PDB entry 7W3Z | electron microscopy, 3.00 A resolution | chains A and L of the 6 polymer chains in the assembly

# Chain A
Name: Maltodextrin-binding protein, Gastrin-releasing peptide receptor
Organism: Escherichia coli
UniProtKB: chimeric construct of A0A6D0N546, P30550: residues -342 to 23 from A0A6D0N546 (A0A6D0N546_ECOLX) positions 27-392 (UniProt number = residue number + 369); residues 24-341 from P30550 positions 24-341 (same numbers)
Amino-acid sequence (897 residues; numbered -383 to 513; the number before each row is that of its first residue; numbers below 1 keep their minus sign (Met-383 is residue -383)):
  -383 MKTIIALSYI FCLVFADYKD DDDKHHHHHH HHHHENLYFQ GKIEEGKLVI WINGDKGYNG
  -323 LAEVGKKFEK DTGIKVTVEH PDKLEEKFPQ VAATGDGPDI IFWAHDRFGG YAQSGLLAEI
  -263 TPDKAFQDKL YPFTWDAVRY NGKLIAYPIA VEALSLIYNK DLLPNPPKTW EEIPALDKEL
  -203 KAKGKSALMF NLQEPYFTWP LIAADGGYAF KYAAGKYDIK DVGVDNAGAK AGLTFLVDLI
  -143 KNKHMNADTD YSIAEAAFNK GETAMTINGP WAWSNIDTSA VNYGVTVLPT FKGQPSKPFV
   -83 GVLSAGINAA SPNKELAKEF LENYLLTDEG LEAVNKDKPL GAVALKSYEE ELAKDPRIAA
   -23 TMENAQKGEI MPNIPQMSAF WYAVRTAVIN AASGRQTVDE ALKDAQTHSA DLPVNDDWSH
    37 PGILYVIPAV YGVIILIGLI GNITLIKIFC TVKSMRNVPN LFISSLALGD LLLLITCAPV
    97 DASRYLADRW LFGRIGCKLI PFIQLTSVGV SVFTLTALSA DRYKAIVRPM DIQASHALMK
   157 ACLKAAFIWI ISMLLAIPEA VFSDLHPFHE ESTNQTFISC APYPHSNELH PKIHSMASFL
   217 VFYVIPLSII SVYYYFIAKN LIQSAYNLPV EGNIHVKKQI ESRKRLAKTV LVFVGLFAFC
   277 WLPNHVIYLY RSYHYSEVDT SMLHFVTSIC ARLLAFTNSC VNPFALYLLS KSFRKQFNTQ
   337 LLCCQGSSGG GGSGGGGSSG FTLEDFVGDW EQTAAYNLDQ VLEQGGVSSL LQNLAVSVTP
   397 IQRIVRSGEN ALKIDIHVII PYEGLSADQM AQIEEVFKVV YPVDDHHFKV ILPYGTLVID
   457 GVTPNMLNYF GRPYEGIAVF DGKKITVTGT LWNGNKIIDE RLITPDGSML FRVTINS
Not modelled in the structure: -383 to 36, 338-513
Differences from the reference sequence: initiating methionine (-383); expression tag (-382 to -343, 342-513); engineered mutation Ala-171 (Glu198 in A0A6D0N546), Ala-170 (Asn199 in A0A6D0N546), Ala-104 (Lys265 in A0A6D0N546), Ala157 (Ile in P30550)
Disulfides: Cys113-Cys196
Reported in the primary citation:
  - mutagenesis - C93A (12-fold), Q120A (25-fold), E175A (10-fold), W277A, N280A, H281A, Y284A, R287A (51-fold), R308A (66-fold): decreased signaling with Gastrin Releasing Peptide PRGNHWAVGHLM(NH2) (chain L)
  - conformationally variable residues (side-chain flip): Phe273, Trp277

# Chain L
Name: Gastrin Releasing Peptide PRGNHWAVGHLM(NH2)
Amino-acid sequence (13 residues; row label = number of the first residue in the row):
    16 PRGNHWAVGH LMX
Modified positions: NH2 (amino group) at position 28

# Interface between chain A and chain L
Residue-residue contacts (52; chain A residue first):
  Leu89(A) - Met27(L)  hydrophobic
  Cys93(A) - Met27(L)  hydrogen bond (side chain-backbone)
  Arg100(A) - His20(L)
  Arg100(A) - Trp21(L)
  Arg100(A) - His25(L)
  Tyr101(A) - Trp21(L)  hydrophobic
  Asp104(A) - Arg17(L)  salt bridge
  Asp104(A) - Gly18(L)
  Asp104(A) - His20(L)  hydrogen bond (backbone-side chain)
  Arg105(A) - His20(L)
  Trp106(A) - His20(L)  hydrogen bond (backbone-side chain)
  Pro117(A) - His25(L)
  Gln120(A) - Met27(L)
  Leu121(A) - Leu26(L)  hydrophobic
  Val124(A) - Met27(L)  hydrophobic
  Glu175(A) - His25(L)  salt bridge
  Ser179(A) - His25(L)
  Phe184(A) - Val23(L)  hydrophobic
  Glu186(A) - Arg17(L)
  Glu186(A) - Gly18(L)
  Glu186(A) - Asn19(L)  hydrogen bond
  Thr189(A) - Arg17(L)
  Gln191(A) - Arg17(L)
  Phe193(A) - Gly18(L)
  Phe193(A) - Asn19(L)
  Phe193(A) - His20(L)
  Phe193(A) - Val23(L)  hydrophobic
  Ile194(A) - His20(L)
  Ser195(A) - His20(L)
  Cys196(A) - His25(L)  hydrogen bond
  Ala197(A) - His25(L)
  Pro198(A) - Gly24(L)
  Pro198(A) - His25(L)
  Trp277(A) - Met27(L)  hydrophobic
  Asn280(A) - Leu26(L)  hydrogen bond (side chain-backbone)
  Asn280(A) - Met27(L)
  Tyr284(A) - His25(L)
  Tyr284(A) - Leu26(L)  hydrophobic
  Arg287(A) - Trp21(L)  hydrogen bond (side chain-backbone)
  Arg287(A) - Ala22(L)  hydrogen bond (side chain-backbone)
  Arg287(A) - Gly24(L)
  Arg287(A) - His25(L)
  Val294(A) - Ala22(L)  hydrophobic
  Thr296(A) - Asn19(L)
  His300(A) - Trp21(L)
  His300(A) - Ala22(L)
  Phe301(A) - Trp21(L)  hydrophobic
  Arg308(A) - His25(L)
  Arg308(A) - Leu26(L)  hydrogen bond (side chain-backbone)
  Arg308(A) - NH2_28(L)
  Ala311(A) - Met27(L)  hydrophobic
  Phe312(A) - Met27(L)  hydrophobic
Other interface residues (no listed pair), chain A (39 interface residues in all): Asp97, Ala103, Tyr291, Asp295, Ser297
From the paper, about this interface:
  - specific contacts: Cys93(A)-Met27(L) (hydrogen bond), Tyr101(A)-Trp21(L) (hydrophobic contact), Asp104(A)-Arg17(L) (hydrogen bond), Gln120(A)-Met27(L) (hydrogen bond), Glu175(A)-His25(L) (hydrogen bond), Phe184(A)-Val23(L) (hydrophobic contact), Glu186(A)-Asn19(L) (hydrogen bond), Phe193(A)-Val23(L) (hydrophobic contact), Trp277(A)-Met27(L) (hydrophobic contact), Asn280(A)-Leu26(L) (hydrogen bond), Tyr284(A)-Leu26(L) (hydrophobic contact), Arg287(A)-Trp21(L) (hydrogen bond), Thr296(A)-Trp21(L) (hydrophobic contact), His300(A)-Trp21(L) (hydrophobic contact), Phe301(A)-Trp21(L) (hydrophobic contact), Arg308(A)-Leu26(L) (hydrogen bond)

# In short
Chain A and chain L form an interface of 39 and 12 residues respectively; the contacts include 9 hydrogen
bonds and 2 salt bridges. Polar pairs include Asp104(A)-Arg17(L), Glu175(A)-His25(L) and Cys93(A)-Met27(L).
The paper describes hydrogen bonds between Cys93(A) and Met27(L), Asp104(A) and Arg17(L) and Gln120(A) and
Met27(L) among others; hydrophobic contacts between Tyr101(A) and Trp21(L), Phe184(A) and Val23(L) and
Phe193(A) and Val23(L) among others. The paper reports that C93A, Q120A and E175A of chain A, among others,
reduce signaling with Gastrin Releasing Peptide PRGNHWAVGHLM(NH2) (chain L); conformational variability at
Phe273(A) and Trp277(A); 9 substitutions were tested in all.
Here chain A is Maltodextrin-binding protein, Gastrin-releasing peptide receptor (Escherichia coli) and chain
L is Gastrin Releasing Peptide PRGNHWAVGHLM(NH2). Entry 7W3Z (Cryo-EM Structure of Human Gastrin Releasing
Peptide Receptor in complex with the agonist Gastrin Releasing Peptide ...) was determined by electron
microscopy together with 7W40 and 7W41 from the same study.
